PDB entry 3ICQ | X-ray diffraction, 3.20 A resolution | chains B and D of the 3 polymer chains in the assembly

== Chain B ==
Molecule: GTP-binding nuclear protein GSP1/CNR1
Source organism: Saccharomyces cerevisiae
Notes: fragment: Ran
UniProt: P32835 (GSP1_YEAST); residues 9-179 here = UniProt positions 9-179
Sequence (171 residues; row label = number of the first residue in the row):
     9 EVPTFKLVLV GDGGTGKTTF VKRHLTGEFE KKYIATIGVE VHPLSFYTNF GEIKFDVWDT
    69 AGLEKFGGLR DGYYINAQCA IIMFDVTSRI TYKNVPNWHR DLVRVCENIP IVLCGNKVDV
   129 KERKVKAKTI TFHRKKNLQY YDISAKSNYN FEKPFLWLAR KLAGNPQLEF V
Not modelled in the structure: 9-10, 178-179
Construct notes: engineered mutation Leu71 (Gln in P32835)
Ion coordination: Mg2+: Thr26, Thr44, Asp67 (together with GTP)
Residues lining bound ligands: GTP (guanosine-5'-triphosphate): Asp20, Gly21, Gly22, Thr23, Gly24, Lys25, Thr26, Thr27, Phe37, Glu38, Lys39, Lys40, Tyr41, Ile42, Ala43, Thr44, Asp67, Thr68, Ala69, Gly70, Leu71, Asn124, Lys125, Asp127, Val128, Ser152, Ala153, Lys154

== Chain D ==
Molecule: 67-nt RNA strand
Sequence (67 nucleotides; row label = number of the first residue in the row; note: 9 numbers in that range are skipped by the numbering (no residue carries them; nothing is unmodelled there)):
     1 GCGGAUUUAA CUCAGUUGGG AGAGCGC
    37 CUUCGGGAGG UCCUGUGUUC GAUCCACAGA AUUCGCACCA
Not modelled in the structure: 37-41

== Chain B / chain D interface ==
Contacting residue pairs (9):
  Arg97(B) with G3(D), salt bridge to the phosphate
  Lys101(B) with C2(D), phosphate contact; G3(D), salt bridge to the phosphate
  Lys129(B) with G53(D), sugar contact
  Glu130(B) with A62(D), phosphate contact
  Arg131(B) with C63(D), hydrogen bond to the phosphate
  Lys134(B) with C63(D), salt bridge to the phosphate; A64(D), phosphate contact
  Ala135(B) with A64(D), hydrogen bond to the phosphate
Interface residues without a listed pair, chain B (9 interface residues in all): Lys136, Lys143
Interface residues without a listed pair, chain D (9 interface residues in all): G1, G4, G65

== Overview ==
The chain B/chain D interface involves 9 residues from each chain; the contacts include 2 hydrogen bonds and 3
salt bridges. Polar pairs include Arg131(B)-C63(D), Ala135(B)-A64(D) and Arg97(B)-G3(D). Chain B binds GTP.
Thr26(B), Thr44(B) and Asp67(B) form the Mg2+ site.
Here chain B is GTP-binding nuclear protein GSP1/CNR1 (Saccharomyces cerevisiae) and chain D is a 67-nt RNA
strand. Entry 3ICQ (Karyopherin nuclear state) was determined by X-ray diffraction.
